PDB entry 3X1X | X-ray diffraction, 1.00 A resolution | chain A

[Chain A]
Name: Ras-related protein Rap-1b
Organism: Rattus norvegicus
Notes: fragment: ras-related protein rap1b
Reference sequence: Q62636 (RAP1B_RAT); residue numbers follow UniProt; this construct covers 1-167
Chain sequence (167 residues; numbered 1 to 167; the number before each row is that of its first residue):
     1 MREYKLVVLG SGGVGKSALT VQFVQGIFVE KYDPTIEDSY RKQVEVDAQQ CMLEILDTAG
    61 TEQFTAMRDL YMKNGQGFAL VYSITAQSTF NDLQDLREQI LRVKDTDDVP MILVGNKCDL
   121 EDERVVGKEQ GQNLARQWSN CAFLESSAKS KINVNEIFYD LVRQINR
Disordered / not traced: 167
Ion coordination: Mg2+: Ser17 (together with GMP-PNP); Cd2+: Glu156, Asp160
Residues lining bound ligands: GMP-PNP (GNP; phosphoaminophosphonic acid-guanylate ester): Ser11, Gly12, Gly13, Val14, Gly15, Lys16, Ser17, Ala18, Phe28, Val29, Glu30, Lys31, Asp33, Thr58, Ala59, Gly60, Gln63, Asn116, Lys117, Asp119, Leu120, Ser147, Ala148, Lys149
UniProt features mapped onto this chain:
  - motif: Tyr32 to Tyr40 (Effector region)
  - binding site (GTP): Gly10 to Ala18, Asp57 to Thr61, Asn116 to Asp119, Ser147 to Lys149
  - modified residue: Ser39 (ADP-ribosylserine)
Reported in the primary citation:
  - Mg2+ coordination: Ser17
  - interface residues: Tyr32, Thr35, Ile36, Asn74
  - self-association interface (contacts with another copy of this molecule); pairs are residue here / residue on that copy: Thr35-Lys5
  - conformationally variable residues (side-chain flip): Tyr32, Thr35, Arg68
  - contacts within the chain: Glu37-Thr65 (hydrogen bond), Glu37-Tyr71 (hydrogen bond), Glu37-Ala59 (backbone contact), Ala59-Arg68 (backbone contact), Glu37-Arg68 (water-mediated contact)
  - binding site for GMP-PNP: Gln63
  - catalytic residues: Gln63 (citing earlier work)

[Summary]
Bound to chain A: GMP-PNP. Glu156 and Asp160 form the Cd2+ site. UniProt lists 21 GTP-binding residues. From
the paper: the catalytic residue Gln63; a binding site for GMP-PNP at Gln63.
Chain A is Ras-related protein Rap-1b (Rattus norvegicus); the structure, Ras-related protein Rap1B with
GppNHp, was determined by X-ray diffraction together with 3X1W, 3X1Y and 3X1Z from the same study.
